Entry 9BLY (electron microscopy, 3.50 A resolution); this record covers chains A and C of the 12 polymer chains in the assembly.

== Chain A ==
Molecule: Cytoplasmic dynein 1 heavy chain 1
Organism: Homo sapiens
UniProt: Q14204 (DYHC1_HUMAN); numbering as in UniProt (aligned over 1-4646)
Amino-acid sequence (4646 residues; each row starts with the number of its first residue):
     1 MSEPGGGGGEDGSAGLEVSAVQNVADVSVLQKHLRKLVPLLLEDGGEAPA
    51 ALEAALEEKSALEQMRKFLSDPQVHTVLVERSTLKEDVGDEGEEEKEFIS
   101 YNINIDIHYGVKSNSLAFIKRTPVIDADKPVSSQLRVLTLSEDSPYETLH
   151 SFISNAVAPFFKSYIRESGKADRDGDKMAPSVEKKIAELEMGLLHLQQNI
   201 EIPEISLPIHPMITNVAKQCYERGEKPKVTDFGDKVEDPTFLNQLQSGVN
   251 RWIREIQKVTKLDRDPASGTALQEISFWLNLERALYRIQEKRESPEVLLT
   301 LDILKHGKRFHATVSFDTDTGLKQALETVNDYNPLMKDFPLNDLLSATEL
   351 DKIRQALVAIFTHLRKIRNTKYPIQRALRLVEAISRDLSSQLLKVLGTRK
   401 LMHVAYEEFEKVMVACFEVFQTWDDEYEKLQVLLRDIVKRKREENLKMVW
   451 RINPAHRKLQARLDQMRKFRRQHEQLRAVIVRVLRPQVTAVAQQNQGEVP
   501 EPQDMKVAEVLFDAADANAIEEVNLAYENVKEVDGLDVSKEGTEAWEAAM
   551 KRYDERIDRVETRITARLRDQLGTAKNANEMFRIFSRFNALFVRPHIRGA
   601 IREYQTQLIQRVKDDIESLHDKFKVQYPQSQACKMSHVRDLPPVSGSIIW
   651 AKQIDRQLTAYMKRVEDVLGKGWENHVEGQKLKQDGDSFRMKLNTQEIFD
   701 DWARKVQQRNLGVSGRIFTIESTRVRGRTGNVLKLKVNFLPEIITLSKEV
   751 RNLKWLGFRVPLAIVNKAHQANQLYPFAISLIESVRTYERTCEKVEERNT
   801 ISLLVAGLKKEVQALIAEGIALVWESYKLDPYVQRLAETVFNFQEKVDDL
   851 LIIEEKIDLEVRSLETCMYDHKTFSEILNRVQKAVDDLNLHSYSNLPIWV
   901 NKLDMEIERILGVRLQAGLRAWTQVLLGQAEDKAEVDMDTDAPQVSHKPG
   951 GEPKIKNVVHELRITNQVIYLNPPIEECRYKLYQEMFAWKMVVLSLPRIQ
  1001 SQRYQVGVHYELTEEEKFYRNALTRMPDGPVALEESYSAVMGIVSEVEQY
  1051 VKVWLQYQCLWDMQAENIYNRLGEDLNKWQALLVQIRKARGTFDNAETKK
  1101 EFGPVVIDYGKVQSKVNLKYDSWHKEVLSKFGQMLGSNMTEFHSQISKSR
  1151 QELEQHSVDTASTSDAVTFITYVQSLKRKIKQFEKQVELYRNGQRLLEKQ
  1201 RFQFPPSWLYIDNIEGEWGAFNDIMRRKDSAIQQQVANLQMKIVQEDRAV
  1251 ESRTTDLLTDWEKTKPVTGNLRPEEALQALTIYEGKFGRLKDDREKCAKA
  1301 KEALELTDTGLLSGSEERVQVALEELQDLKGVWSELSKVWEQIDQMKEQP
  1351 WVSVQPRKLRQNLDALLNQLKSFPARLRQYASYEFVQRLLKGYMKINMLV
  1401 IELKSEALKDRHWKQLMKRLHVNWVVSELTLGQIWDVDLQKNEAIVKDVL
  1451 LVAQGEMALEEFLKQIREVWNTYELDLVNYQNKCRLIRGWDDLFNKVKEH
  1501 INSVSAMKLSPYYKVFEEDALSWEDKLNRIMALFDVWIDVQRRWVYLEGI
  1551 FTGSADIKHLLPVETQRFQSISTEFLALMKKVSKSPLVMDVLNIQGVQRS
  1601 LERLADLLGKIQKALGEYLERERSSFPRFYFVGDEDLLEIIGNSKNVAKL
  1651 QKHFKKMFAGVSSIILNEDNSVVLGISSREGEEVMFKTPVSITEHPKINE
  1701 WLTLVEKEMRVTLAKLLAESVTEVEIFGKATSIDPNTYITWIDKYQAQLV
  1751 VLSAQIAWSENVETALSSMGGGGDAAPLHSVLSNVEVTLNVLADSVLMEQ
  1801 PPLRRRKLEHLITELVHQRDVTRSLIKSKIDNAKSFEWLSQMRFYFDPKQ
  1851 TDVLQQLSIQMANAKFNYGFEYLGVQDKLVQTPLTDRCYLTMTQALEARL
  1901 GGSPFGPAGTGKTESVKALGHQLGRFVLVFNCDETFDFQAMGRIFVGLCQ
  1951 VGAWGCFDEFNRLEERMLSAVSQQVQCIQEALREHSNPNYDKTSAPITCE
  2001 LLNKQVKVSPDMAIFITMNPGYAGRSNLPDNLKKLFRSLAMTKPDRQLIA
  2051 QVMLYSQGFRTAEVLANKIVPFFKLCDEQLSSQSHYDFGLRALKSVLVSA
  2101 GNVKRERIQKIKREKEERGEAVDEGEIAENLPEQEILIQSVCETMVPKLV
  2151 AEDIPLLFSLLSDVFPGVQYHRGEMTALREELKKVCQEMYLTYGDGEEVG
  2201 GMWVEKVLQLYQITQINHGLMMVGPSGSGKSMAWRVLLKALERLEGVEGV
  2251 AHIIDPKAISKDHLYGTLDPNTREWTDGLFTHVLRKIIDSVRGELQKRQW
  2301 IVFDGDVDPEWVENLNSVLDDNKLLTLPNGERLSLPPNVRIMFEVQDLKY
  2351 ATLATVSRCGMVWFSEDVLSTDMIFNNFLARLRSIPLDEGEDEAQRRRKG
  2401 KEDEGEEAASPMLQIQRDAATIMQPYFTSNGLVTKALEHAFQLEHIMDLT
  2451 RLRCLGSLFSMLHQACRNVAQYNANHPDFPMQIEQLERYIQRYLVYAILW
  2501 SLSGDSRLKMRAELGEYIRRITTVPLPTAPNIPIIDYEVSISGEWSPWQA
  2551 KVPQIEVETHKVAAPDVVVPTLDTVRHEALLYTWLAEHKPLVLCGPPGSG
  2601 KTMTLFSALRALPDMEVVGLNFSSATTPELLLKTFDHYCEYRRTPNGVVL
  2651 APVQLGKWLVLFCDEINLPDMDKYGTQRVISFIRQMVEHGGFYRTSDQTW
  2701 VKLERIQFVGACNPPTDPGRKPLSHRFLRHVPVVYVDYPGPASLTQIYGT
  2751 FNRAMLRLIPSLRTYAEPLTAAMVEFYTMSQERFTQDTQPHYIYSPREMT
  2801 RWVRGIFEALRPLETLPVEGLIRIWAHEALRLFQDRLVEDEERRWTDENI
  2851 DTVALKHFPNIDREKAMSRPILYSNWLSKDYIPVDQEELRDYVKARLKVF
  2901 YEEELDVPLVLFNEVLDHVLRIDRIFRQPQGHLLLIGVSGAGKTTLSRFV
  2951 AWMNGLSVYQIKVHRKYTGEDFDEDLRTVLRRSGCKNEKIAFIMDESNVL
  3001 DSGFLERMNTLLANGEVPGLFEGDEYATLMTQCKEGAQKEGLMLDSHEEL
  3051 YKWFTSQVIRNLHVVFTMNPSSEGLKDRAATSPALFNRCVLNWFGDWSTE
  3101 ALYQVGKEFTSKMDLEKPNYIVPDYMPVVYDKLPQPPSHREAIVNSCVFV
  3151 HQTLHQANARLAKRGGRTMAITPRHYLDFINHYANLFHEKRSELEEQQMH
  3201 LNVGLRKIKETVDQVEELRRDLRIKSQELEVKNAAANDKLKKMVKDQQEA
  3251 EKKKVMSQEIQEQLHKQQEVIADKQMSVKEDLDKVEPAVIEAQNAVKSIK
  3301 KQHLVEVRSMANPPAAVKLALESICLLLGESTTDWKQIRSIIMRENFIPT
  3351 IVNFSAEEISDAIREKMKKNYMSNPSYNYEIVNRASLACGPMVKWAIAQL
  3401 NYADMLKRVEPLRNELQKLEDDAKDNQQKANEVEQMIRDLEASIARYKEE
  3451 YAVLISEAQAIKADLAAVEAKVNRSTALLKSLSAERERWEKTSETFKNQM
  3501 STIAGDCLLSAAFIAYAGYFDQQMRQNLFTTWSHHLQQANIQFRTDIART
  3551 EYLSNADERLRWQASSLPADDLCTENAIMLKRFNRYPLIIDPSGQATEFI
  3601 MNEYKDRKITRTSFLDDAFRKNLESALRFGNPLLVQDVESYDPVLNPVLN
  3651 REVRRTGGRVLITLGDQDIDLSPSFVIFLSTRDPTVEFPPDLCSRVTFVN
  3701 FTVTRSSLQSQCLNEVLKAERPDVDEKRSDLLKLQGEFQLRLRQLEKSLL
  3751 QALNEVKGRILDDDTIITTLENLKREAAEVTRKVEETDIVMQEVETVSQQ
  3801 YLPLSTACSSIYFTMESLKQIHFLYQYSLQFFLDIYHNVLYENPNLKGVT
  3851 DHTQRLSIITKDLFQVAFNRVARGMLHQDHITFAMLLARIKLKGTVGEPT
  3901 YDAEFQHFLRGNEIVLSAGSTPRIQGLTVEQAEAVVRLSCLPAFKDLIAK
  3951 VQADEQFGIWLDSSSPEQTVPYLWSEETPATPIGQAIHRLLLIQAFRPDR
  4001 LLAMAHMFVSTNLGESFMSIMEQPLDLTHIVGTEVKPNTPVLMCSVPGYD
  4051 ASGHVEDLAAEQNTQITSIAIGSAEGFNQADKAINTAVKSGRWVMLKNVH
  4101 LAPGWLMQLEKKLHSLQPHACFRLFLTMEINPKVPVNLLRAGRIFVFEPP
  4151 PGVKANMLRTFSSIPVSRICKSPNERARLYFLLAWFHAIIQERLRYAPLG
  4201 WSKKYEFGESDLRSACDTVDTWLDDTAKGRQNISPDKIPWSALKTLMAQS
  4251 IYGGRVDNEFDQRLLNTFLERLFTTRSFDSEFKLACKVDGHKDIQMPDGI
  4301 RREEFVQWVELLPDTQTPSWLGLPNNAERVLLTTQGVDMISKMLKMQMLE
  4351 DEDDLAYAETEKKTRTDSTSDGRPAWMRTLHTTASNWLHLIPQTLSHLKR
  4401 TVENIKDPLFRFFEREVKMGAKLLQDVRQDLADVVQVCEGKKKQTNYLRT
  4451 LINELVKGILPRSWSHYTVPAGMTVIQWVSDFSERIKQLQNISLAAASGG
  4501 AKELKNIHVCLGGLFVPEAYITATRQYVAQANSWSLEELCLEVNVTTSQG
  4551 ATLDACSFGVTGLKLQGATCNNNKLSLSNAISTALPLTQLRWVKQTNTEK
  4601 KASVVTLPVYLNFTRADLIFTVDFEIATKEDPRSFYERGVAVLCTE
Disordered / not traced: 1-19, 489-511, 931-945, 2390-2409, 4348-4373, 4646
Metal / ion sites: Mg2+ site 1: Thr1913 (together with ADP); Mg2+ site 2: Ser2231, Glu2344 (together with ATP)
Residues lining bound ligands:
  - ADP (adenosine-5'-diphosphate), molecule 1: Leu1879, Val1880, Thr1882, Thr1885, Pro1907, Ala1908, Gly1909, Thr1910, Gly1911, Lys1912, Thr1913, Glu1914, Ile2049, Leu2090, Arg2091, Lys2094, Asp2321, Arg2358
  - ADP, molecule 2: Val2567, Val2568, Val2569, Thr2571, Thr2574, Pro2596, Pro2597, Gly2598, Ser2599, Gly2600, Lys2601, Thr2602, Met2603, Pro2739, Ile2747, Tyr2748, Phe2751, Pro2796, Arg2797, Thr2800
  - ADP, molecule 3: Val2907, Pro2908, Leu2909, Val2910, Phe2912, Val2915, Val2938, Ser2939, Gly2940, Ala2941, Gly2942, Lys2943, Thr2944, Thr2945, Trp3097, Arg3174, Leu3177, Asn3650
  - ATP (adenosine-5'-triphosphate): Leu2191, Thr2192, Trp2203, Pro2225, Ser2226, Gly2227, Ser2228, Gly2229, Lys2230, Ser2231, Met2232, Asp2304, Glu2344, Leu2369, Met2373, Ile2374, Asn2377, Leu2452, Arg2684, Arg2726, Arg2729
UniProt features mapped onto this chain:
  - binding site (ATP): Gly1906 to Thr1913, Gly2224 to Ser2231, Gly2595 to Thr2602, Gly2937 to Thr2944
  - modified residue: Ser2 (N-acetylserine), Ser70 (Phosphoserine), Lys1125 (N6-acetyllysine), Ser1230 (Phosphoserine), Lys3480 (N6-acetyllysine), Ser4162 (Phosphoserine), Lys4283 (N6-acetyllysine), Thr4366 (Phosphothreonine), Ser4368 (Phosphoserine)
  - natural variant: Glu94 (E94K: Found in a patient with spinal muscular atrophy; uncertain significance), Lys129 (K129I: In CDCBM13), Arg264 (R264L: In SMALED1), His306 (H306R: In CMT2O and SMALED1), Ile584 (I584L: In SMALED1), Arg598 (R598C: In CMT2O and SMALED1), Thr659 to Met662 (deletion: In CDCBM13), Lys671 (K671E: In SMALED1), Pro776 (P776L: In SMALED1), Tyr970 (Y970C: In SMALED1), Gly1132 (G1132E: In SMALED1), Gln1194 (Q1194R: In CMT2O), 9 further natural variant entries in UniProt

== Chain C ==
Molecule: Cytoplasmic dynein 1 intermediate chain 2
Organism: Homo sapiens
UniProt: Q13409 (DC1I2_HUMAN); the author numbering skips numbers that UniProt does not, so the offset changes along the chain: -25 to 217 = UniProt 1-243; 244-638 = UniProt 244-638
Amino-acid sequence (638 residues; row label = number of the first residue in the row; note: 26 numbers in that range are skipped by the numbering (no residue carries them; nothing is unmodelled there); numbers below 1 keep their minus sign (Met-25 is residue -25)):
   -25 MSDKSELKAELERKKQRLAQIREEKKRKEEERKKKETDQKKEAVAPVQEE
    25 SDLEKKRREAEALLQSMGLTPESPIVFSEYWVPPPMSPSSKSVSTPSEAG
    75 SQDSGDGAVGSRTLHWDTDPSVLQLHSDSDLGRGPIKLGMAKITQVDFPP
   125 REIVTYTKETQTPVMAQPKEDEEEDDDVVAPKPPIEPEEEKTLKKDEEND
   175 SKAPPHELTEEEKQQILHSEEFLSFFDHSTRIVERALSEQINI
   244 FFDYSGRDLEDKEGEIQAGAKLSLNRQFFDERWSKHRVVSCLDWSSQYPE
   294 LLVASYNNNEDAPHEPDGVALVWNMKYKKTTPEYVFHCQSAVMSATFAKF
   344 HPNLVVGGTYSGQIVLWDNRSNKRTPVQRTPLSAAAHTHPVYCVNVVGTQ
   394 NAHNLISISTDGKICSWSLDMLSHPQDSMELVHKQSKAVAVTSMSFPVGD
   444 VNNFVVGSEEGSVYTACRHGSKAGISEMFEGHQGPITGIHCHAAVGAVDF
   494 SHLFVTSSFDWTVKLWTTKNNKPLYSFEDNADYVYDVMWSPTHPALFACV
   544 DGMGRLDLWNLNNDTEVPTASISVEGNPALNRVRWTHSGREIAVGDSEGQ
   594 IVIYDVGEQIAVPRNDEWARFGRTLAEINANRADAEEEAATRIPA
Disordered / not traced: -25 to 181, 244-263, 622-638
UniProt features mapped onto this chain:
  - modified residue: Ser-24 (N-acetylserine), Ser25 (Diphosphoserine), Ser64 (Phosphoserine), Thr69 (Phosphothreonine), Ser71 (Phosphoserine), Ser75 (Phosphoserine), Ser78 (Phosphoserine)

== Chain A / chain C interface ==
Pairs across the interface - 54 pairs, chain A then chain C:
  Asn577(A) - Asp522(C)  hydrogen bond
  Asn577(A) - Asn523(C)
  Asn579(A) - Glu559(C)  hydrogen bond (side chain-backbone)
  Asn579(A) - Val560(C)
  Lys622(A) - Ala524(C)
  Gln631(A) - Ala572(C)
  Gln631(A) - Ser590(C)  hydrogen bond
  Ala632(A) - Tyr526(C)  hydrogen bond (backbone-side chain)
  Met635(A) - Tyr528(C)
  Met635(A) - Ala572(C)  hydrophobic
  Met635(A) - Ser590(C)
  Val638(A) - Val281(C)  hydrophobic
  Val638(A) - Asn300(C)
  Val638(A) - Met336(C)
  Arg639(A) - Tyr385(C)  hydrogen bond
  Arg639(A) - Thr480(C)  hydrogen bond
  Arg639(A) - Tyr528(C)  hydrogen bond (side chain-backbone)
  Arg639(A) - Asn574(C)  hydrogen bond
  Arg639(A) - Arg575(C)
  Asp640(A) - Pro383(C)
  Asp640(A) - Thr403(C)
  Asp640(A) - Glu452(C)
  Leu641(A) - Glu452(C)
  Ile649(A) - Pro478(C)
  Ile649(A) - Phe502(C)  hydrophobic
  Gln653(A) - Asp503(C)
  Gln653(A) - Ala524(C)  hydrogen bond (side chain-backbone)
  Gln653(A) - Asp525(C)
  Arg656(A) - His475(C)  hydrogen bond
  Arg656(A) - Gln476(C)
  Arg656(A) - Asp503(C)  salt bridge
  Arg656(A) - Thr505(C)
  Gln657(A) - Asp503(C)
  Gln657(A) - Asp522(C)
  Gln657(A) - Asn523(C)
  Lys748(A) - Tyr353(C)  hydrogen bond
  Asn752(A) - Glu452(C)  hydrogen bond
  Trp755(A) - Glu452(C)
  Trp755(A) - Glu453(C)  hydrogen bond (side chain-backbone)
  Tyr775(A) - Thr381(C)
  Tyr775(A) - His382(C)
  Pro776(A) - Thr381(C)
  Ile779(A) - Thr381(C)
  Glu783(A) - Gln332(C)
  Glu783(A) - Ser354(C)
  Arg786(A) - Asp310(C)  salt bridge
  Arg786(A) - Gln332(C)
  Thr787(A) - Gln332(C)
  Arg790(A) - Pro306(C)
  Arg790(A) - His307(C)  hydrogen bond (side chain-backbone)
  Arg790(A) - Gln332(C)
  Phe841(A) - Arg372(C)
  Gln844(A) - Thr368(C)
  Asp848(A) - Thr368(C)
Other interface residues (no listed pair), chain A (35 interface residues in all): Ala578, Arg583, Lys634, Ser636, Lys652, Arg751, Ser780, Gln834
Other interface residues (no listed pair), chain C (49 interface residues in all): Glu308, Ser333, Gln356, Leu375, Ser376, Ala433, Gly454, Gly477, Glu521, Met546, Asp557, Glu591

== Summary ==
Chain A and chain C form an interface of 35 and 49 residues respectively; the contacts include 14 hydrogen
bonds and 2 salt bridges. Polar pairs include Arg656(A)-Asp503(C), Arg786(A)-Asp310(C) and
Asn577(A)-Asp522(C). Bound to chain A: 3 copies of ADP and ATP.
Here chain A is Cytoplasmic dynein 1 heavy chain 1 and chain C is Cytoplasmic dynein 1 intermediate chain 2,
both from Homo sapiens. Entry 9BLY (Composite structure of full-length human dynein-1 in phi-particle
conformation) was determined by electron microscopy.
